PDB entry 7OMF | X-ray diffraction, 3.00 A resolution | chains B and C of the 4 polymer chains in the assembly

== Chain B ==
Protein: Splicing factor 3B subunit 5
Organism: Homo sapiens
UniProt: Q9BWJ5 (SF3B5_HUMAN); residues 1-86 here = UniProt positions 1-86
Sequence (86 residues; numbered 1 to 86; the number before each row is that of its first residue):
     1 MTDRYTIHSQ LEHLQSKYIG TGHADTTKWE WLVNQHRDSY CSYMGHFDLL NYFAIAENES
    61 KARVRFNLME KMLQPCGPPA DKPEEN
Disordered / not traced: 1-14, 80-86
Curated features (UniProtKB/Swiss-Prot):
  - site (Interaction with RNA): Tyr5, Gly20
  - modified residue: Thr2 (N-acetylthreonine), Ser9 (Phosphoserine), Lys17 (N6-acetyllysine)

== Chain C ==
Protein: Splicing factor 3B subunit 1
Organism: Homo sapiens
UniProt: O75533 (SF3B1_HUMAN); numbering as in UniProt (aligned over 453-1304)
Sequence (852 residues; each row starts with the number of its first residue):
   453 MKSVNDQPSG NLPFLKPDDI QYFDKLLVDV DESTLSPEEQ KERKIMKLLL KIKNGTPPMR
   513 KAALRQITDK AREFGAGPLF NQILPLLMSP TLEDQERHLL VKVIDRILYK LDDLVRPYVH
   573 KILVVIEPLL IDEDYYARVE GREIISNLAK AAGLATMIST MRPDIDNMDE YVRNTTARAF
   633 AVVASALGIP SLLPFLKAVC KSKKSWQARH TGIKIVQQIA ILMGCAILPH LRSLVEIIEH
   693 GLVDEQQKVR TISALAIAAL AEAATPYGIE SFDSVLKPLW KGIRQHRGKG LAAFLKAIGY
   753 LIPLMDAEYA NYYTREVMLI LIREFQSPDE EMKKIVLKVV KQCCGTDGVE ANYIKTEILP
   813 PFFKHFWQHR MALDRRNYRQ LVDTTVELAN KVGAAEIISR IVDDLKDEAE QYRKMVMETI
   873 EKIMGNLGAA DIDHKLEEQL IDGILYAFQE QTTEDSVMLN GFGTVVNALG KRVKPYLPQI
   933 CGTVLWRLNN KSAKVRQQAA DLISRTAVVM KTCQEEKLMG HLGVVLYEYL GEEYPEVLGS
   993 ILGALKAIVN VIGMHKMTPP IKDLLPRLTP ILKNRHEKVQ ENCIDLVGRI ADRGAEYVSA
  1053 REWMRICFEL LELLKAHKKA IRRATVNTFG YIAKAIGPHD VLATLLNNLK VQERQNRVCT
  1113 TVAIAIVAET CSPFTVLPAL MNEYRVPELN VQNGVLKSLS FLFEYIGEMG KDYIYAVTPL
  1173 LEDALMDRDL VHRQTASAVV QHMSLGVYGF GCEDSLNHLL NYVWPNVFET SPHVIQAVMG
  1233 ALEGLRVAIG PCRMLQYCLQ GLFHPARKVR DVYWKIYNSI YIGSQDALIA HYPRIYNDDK
  1293 NTYIRYELDY IL
Disordered / not traced: 453-462
Curated features (UniProtKB/Swiss-Prot):
  - region: Gly529 to Arg568 (Interaction with SF3B14), Gln547 to His550 (Interaction with PHF5A), Glu1156, Tyr1157 (Interaction with PHF5A)
  - site: Pro469 (Interaction with RNA), Tyr587 (Interaction with RNA), Glu592 (Interaction with PHF5A), Lys602 (Interaction with SF3B3), Cys677 (Interaction with SF3B3), Cys1035 (Interaction with RNA), Tyr1049 (Interaction with RNA), Leu1141 (Interaction with RNA), Glu1205 (Interaction with SF3B3)
  - modified residue: Ser488 (Phosphoserine), Lys554 (N6-acetyllysine), Lys562 (N6-acetyllysine)
  - mutagenesis: Lys700 (K700E: Does not affect the stability of the SF3B complex interaction with U2AF65. Does not decrease the affinity to RNA)
Small-molecule neighbours: T2W ([(Z,2S)-5-[[4-[(2E,4E)-3-methyl-5-[(2S,4R)-4,6,6-trimethyl-4-oxidanyl-oxan-2-yl]penta-2,4-dienyl]cyclohexyl]amino]-5-oxidanylidene-pent-3-en-2-yl] N-methylcarbamate): Leu1066, Lys1067, His1069, Lys1071, Arg1074, Val1078, Gln1107, Val1110, Cys1111, Val1114, Phe1153
From the paper describing this entry:
  - mutagenesis - V1078A, V1078I: increased growth in response to SSA and SD6

== How chain B and chain C interact ==
Residue-residue contacts - 56 pairs, chain B then chain C:
  Gln15(B) with Asn1270(C); Ile1274(C)
  Tyr18(B) with Tyr1273(C), hydrophobic
  Ile19(B) with Tyr1273(C), hydrogen bond (backbone-side chain)
  Gly20(B) with Tyr1273(C)
  Thr21(B) with Asn1270(C); Ile1274(C)
  Gly22(B) with Trp1266(C); Asn1270(C), hydrogen bond (backbone-side chain)
  His23(B) with Trp1266(C), hydrogen bond (backbone-side chain)
  Ala24(B) with Arg1262(C), hydrogen bond (backbone-side chain); Asp1263(C); Trp1266(C)
  Asp25(B) with Arg1259(C), salt bridge; Arg1262(C), salt bridge
  Thr26(B) with Phe1255(C); Trp1266(C)
  Lys28(B) with Phe1255(C); Ile1287(C); Tyr1295(C)
  Trp29(B) with Asn1293(C); Tyr1295(C)
  Trp31(B) with Leu1251(C), hydrophobic; Phe1255(C), hydrophobic; Tyr1269(C), hydrogen bond
  Leu32(B) with Ile1287(C), hydrophobic; Tyr1295(C), hydrophobic
  Gln35(B) with Tyr1284(C)
  His36(B) with Tyr1295(C), hydrogen bond (side chain-backbone); Ile1296(C); Arg1297(C)
  Asp38(B) with Tyr1273(C), hydrogen bond; Gln1277(C); Ile1281(C)
  Ser39(B) with Ile1281(C); Arg1297(C), hydrogen bond
  Tyr40(B) with Glu1299(C)
  Ser42(B) with Asp1278(C), hydrogen bond; Ile1281(C)
  Tyr43(B) with Leu1300(C)
  His46(B) with Asp1278(C), salt bridge
  Tyr52(B) with Tyr1302(C); Ile1303(C); Leu1304(C), hydrogen bond (side chain-backbone)
  Phe53(B) with Glu1299(C)
  Ile55(B) with Leu1304(C), hydrophobic
  Ala56(B) with Tyr1302(C), hydrophobic; Leu1304(C), hydrophobic
  Glu57(B) with Tyr1302(C)
  Lys71(B) with Glu1299(C), salt bridge
  Pro75(B) with Thr1294(C)
  Cys76(B) with Asn1293(C); Thr1294(C), hydrogen bond (backbone-backbone); Tyr1295(C), hydrophobic
  Gly77(B) with Asn1293(C)
  Pro78(B) with Asn1293(C), hydrogen bond (backbone-side chain)
Interface residues without a listed pair, chain B (34 interface residues in all): Thr27, Leu68
Interface residues without a listed pair, chain C (28 interface residues in all): Leu1254, Ser1271, Pro1285

== Overview ==
Chain B and chain C form an interface of 34 and 28 residues respectively, with 12 hydrogen bonds and 4 salt
bridges. Polar pairs include Asp25(B)-Arg1259(C), Asp25(B)-Arg1262(C) and His46(B)-Asp1278(C). Ligands of
chain C: compound T2W. The paper reports that V1078A and V1078I of chain C increase growth in response to SSA
and SD6.
Here chain B is Splicing factor 3B subunit 5 and chain C is Splicing factor 3B subunit 1, both from Homo
sapiens. Entry 7OMF (Structure of a minimal SF3B core in complex with sudemycin D6 (form I)) was determined by
X-ray diffraction (same publication as 7B0I, 7B91, 7B92, 7B9C, 7ONB and 7OPI).
